Entry 3RGW (X-ray diffraction, 1.50 A resolution); this record covers chains L and S.

== Chain L ==
Name: Membrane-bound hydrogenase (NIFE) large subunit HOXG
From: Ralstonia eutropha
Notes: EC 1.12.99.6
UniProt: P31891 (MBHL_CUPNH); numbering as in UniProt (aligned over 1-603)
Amino-acid sequence (603 residues; row label = number of the first residue in the row):
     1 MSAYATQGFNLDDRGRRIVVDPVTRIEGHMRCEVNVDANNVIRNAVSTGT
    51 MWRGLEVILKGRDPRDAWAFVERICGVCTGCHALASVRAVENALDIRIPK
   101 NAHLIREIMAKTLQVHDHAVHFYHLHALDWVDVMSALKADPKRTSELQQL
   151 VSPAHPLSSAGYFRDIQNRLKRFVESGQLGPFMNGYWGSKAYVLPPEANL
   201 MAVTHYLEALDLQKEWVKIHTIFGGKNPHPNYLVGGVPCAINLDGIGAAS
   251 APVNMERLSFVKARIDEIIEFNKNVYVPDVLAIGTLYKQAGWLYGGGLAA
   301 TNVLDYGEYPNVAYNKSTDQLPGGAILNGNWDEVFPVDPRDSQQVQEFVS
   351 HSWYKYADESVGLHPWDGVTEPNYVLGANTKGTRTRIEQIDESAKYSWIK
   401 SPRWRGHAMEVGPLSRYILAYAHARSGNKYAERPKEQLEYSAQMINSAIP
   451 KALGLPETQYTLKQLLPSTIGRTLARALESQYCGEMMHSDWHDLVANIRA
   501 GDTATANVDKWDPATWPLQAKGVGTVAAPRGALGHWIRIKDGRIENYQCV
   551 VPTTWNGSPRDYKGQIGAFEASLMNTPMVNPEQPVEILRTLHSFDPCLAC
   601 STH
Unresolved in the structure: 1
Swiss-Prot annotation at these positions:
  - binding site (Ni(2+)): C75, C78, C597, C600
Metal / ion sites: Mg2+: E56, C549; ni-fe reduced active center Ni: C75, C78, C597, C600
Ligand contacts: ni-fe reduced active center (NFU; formyl[bis(hydrocyanato-1kappaC)]ironnickel(Fe-Ni)): C75, C78, C81, H82, A528, P529, R530, L533, V551, P552, T553, C597, C600
Reported in the primary citation:
  - ni-fe reduced active center coordination: C75, C78, C597, C600
  - contacts within the chain: R88-E107 (salt bridge), R88-E308
  - conformationally variable residues (side-chain flip): E308

== Chain S ==
Name: Membrane-bound hydrogenase (NIFE) small subunit HOXK
From: Ralstonia eutropha
Notes: EC 1.12.99.6
UniProt: P31892 (MBHS_CUPNH); residues 1-317 here correspond to UniProt positions 44-360 (UniProt number = residue number + 43)
Amino-acid sequence (339 residues; each row starts with the number of its first residue):
     1 METKPRTPVLWLHGLECTCCSESFIRSAHPLAKDVVLSMISLDYDDTLMA
    51 AAGHQAEAILEEIMTKYKGNYILAVEGNPPLNQDGMSCIIGGRPFIEQLK
   101 YVAKDAKAIISWGSCASWGCVQAAKPNPTQATPVHKVITDKPIIKVPGCP
   151 PIAEVMTGVITYMLTFDRIPELDRQGRPKMFYSQRIHDKCYRRPHFDAGQ
   201 FVEEWDDESARKGFCLYKMGCKGPTTYNACSTTRWNEGTSFPIQSGHGCI
   251 GCSEDGFWDKGSFYDRLTGISQFGVEANADKIGGTASVVVGAAVTAHAAA
   301 SAIKRASKKNETSGSEHRSAWSHPQFEKRSAWSHPQFEK
Unresolved in the structure: 1-4, 275-339
Differences from the reference sequence: linker (318-320); expression tag (321-339)
Swiss-Prot annotation at these positions:
  - binding site ([4Fe-4S] cluster): C17, C20, C115, C149, H187, C190, C215, C221
  - binding site ([3Fe-4S] cluster): C230, C249, C252
Metal / ion sites: fe4-s3 cluster Fe: C17, C19, C20, C115, C120, C149; 4Fe-4S cluster Fe: H187, C190, C215, C221; 3Fe-4S cluster Fe: C230, C249, C252
Ligand contacts:
  - 3Fe-4S cluster (F3S): I186, T226, N228, C230, W235, F241, P242, C249, I250, G251, C252, S253
  - fe4-s3 cluster (F4S): E16, C17, T18, C19, C20, E76, G113, S114, C115, C120, G148, C149, P150
  - 4Fe-4S cluster (SF4): I186, H187, C190, R192, R193, F196, C215, L216, Y217, C221, G223, P224, I243
Reported in the primary citation:
  - fe4-s3 cluster coordination: C17, C19, C20, C115, C120, C149
  - 3Fe-4S cluster coordination: C230, C249, C252
  - 4Fe-4S cluster coordination: H187, C190, C215, C221

== Interface between chain L and chain S ==
Pairs across the interface (196):
  V19(L) - H54(S)  hydrogen bond (backbone-side chain)
  D21(L) - G53(S)
  D21(L) - I90(S)
  D21(L) - G91(S)  hydrogen bond (side chain-backbone)
  D21(L) - G92(S)  hydrogen bond (side chain-backbone)
  P22(L) - A52(S)
  P22(L) - G53(S)  hydrogen bond (backbone-backbone)
  T24(L) - D46(S)
  T24(L) - M49(S)
  T24(L) - A51(S)  hydrogen bond (side chain-backbone)
  T24(L) - A52(S)
  R25(L) - D46(S)  hydrogen bond (backbone-backbone)
  R25(L) - T47(S)
  R25(L) - L48(S)
  R25(L) - M49(S)  hydrogen bond (side chain-backbone)
  R25(L) - A50(S)  hydrogen bond (side chain-backbone)
  E27(L) - C17(S)
  E27(L) - T18(S)  hydrogen bond
  G28(L) - E16(S)
  H29(L) - H13(S)  hydrogen bond (side chain-backbone)
  H29(L) - G14(S)  hydrogen bond (side chain-backbone)
  H29(L) - C88(S)
  H29(L) - I90(S)
  R31(L) - G92(S)
  T50(L) - S87(S)
  T50(L) - C88(S)
  T50(L) - I89(S)  hydrogen bond (backbone-backbone)
  M51(L) - L15(S)  hydrophobic
  M51(L) - E16(S)
  M51(L) - S87(S)
  W52(L) - L15(S)
  W52(L) - S87(S)  hydrogen bond (backbone-backbone)
  W52(L) - P128(S)  hydrophobic
  W52(L) - T129(S)
  R53(L) - L15(S)
  R53(L) - E16(S)  hydrogen bond (side chain-backbone)
  R53(L) - C17(S)
  R53(L) - Q122(S)
  R53(L) - P128(S)
  R53(L) - T129(S)
  L55(L) - V121(S)  hydrophobic
  V57(L) - P126(S)  hydrophobic
  I58(L) - V121(S)
  I58(L) - Q122(S)
  I58(L) - A124(S)
  I58(L) - K125(S)
  I58(L) - P126(S)
  I58(L) - P128(S)
  R62(L) - A124(S)
  R62(L) - K125(S)  hydrogen bond (side chain-backbone)
  R62(L) - W258(S)  hydrogen bond (side chain-backbone)
  R62(L) - D259(S)  salt bridge
  R65(L) - Y264(S)
  D66(L) - S262(S)  hydrogen bond
  D66(L) - F263(S)  hydrogen bond (side chain-backbone)
  D66(L) - Y264(S)
  W68(L) - H247(S)
  W68(L) - Y264(S)  hydrogen bond
  A69(L) - W258(S)
  A69(L) - F263(S)  hydrophobic
  F70(L) - V121(S)  hydrophobic
  F70(L) - W258(S)  hydrophobic
  F70(L) - F263(S)  hydrophobic
  R73(L) - C17(S)
  R73(L) - V121(S)
  R73(L) - C149(S)  hydrogen bond (side chain-backbone)
  R73(L) - W258(S)
  I74(L) - C17(S)
  C75(L) - C17(S)
  G76(L) - C17(S)  hydrogen bond (backbone-backbone)
  G76(L) - C19(S)
  G76(L) - E22(S)
  V77(L) - E22(S)
  H116(L) - E22(S)
  H116(L) - R26(S)  hydrogen bond
  L125(L) - T47(S)
  R169(L) - K33(S)
  R169(L) - D34(S)  salt bridge
  R169(L) - L37(S)
  R169(L) - S38(S)  hydrogen bond
  F173(L) - R6(S)
  F173(L) - V36(S)
  F173(L) - L37(S)  hydrophobic
  S176(L) - R6(S)  hydrogen bond
  Q178(L) - P5(S)
  Q178(L) - R6(S)  hydrogen bond (side chain-backbone)
  Q178(L) - S41(S)
  Q178(L) - Y67(S)
  G180(L) - L42(S)
  G180(L) - D43(S)
  P181(L) - L42(S)
  P181(L) - M49(S)
  P181(L) - A50(S)  hydrogen bond (backbone-backbone)
  M183(L) - A51(S)
  M183(L) - I59(S)
  M183(L) - E62(S)
  M183(L) - I63(S)  hydrophobic
  N184(L) - A51(S)
  N184(L) - Q55(S)  hydrogen bond (side chain-backbone)
  N184(L) - I59(S)
  Y186(L) - A50(S)
  Y186(L) - A51(S)
  Y186(L) - A52(S)  hydrogen bond (side chain-backbone)
  Y186(L) - Q55(S)  hydrogen bond
  W187(L) - A50(S)  hydrophobic
  L210(L) - K33(S)
  D211(L) - L31(S)
  D211(L) - K33(S)  salt bridge
  Q213(L) - I25(S)  hydrogen bond (side chain-backbone)
  Q213(L) - R26(S)  hydrogen bond
  K214(L) - R26(S)
  K214(L) - S27(S)
  K214(L) - A28(S)
  K214(L) - L31(S)
  V217(L) - R26(S)
  V217(L) - N236(S)
  K218(L) - N236(S)
  K218(L) - E237(S)  salt bridge
  K218(L) - T239(S)
  T221(L) - W235(S)
  T221(L) - N236(S)  hydrogen bond
  T221(L) - T239(S)
  T221(L) - S240(S)
  T221(L) - S245(S)  hydrogen bond (backbone-side chain)
  I222(L) - T239(S)
  I222(L) - S245(S)  hydrogen bond (backbone-side chain)
  G225(L) - W235(S)
  G225(L) - S240(S)
  G225(L) - F241(S)  hydrogen bond (backbone-backbone)
  G225(L) - P242(S)
  G225(L) - S245(S)  hydrogen bond (backbone-side chain)
  K226(L) - C149(S)  hydrogen bond (side chain-backbone)
  K226(L) - W235(S)
  K226(L) - N236(S)
  K226(L) - P242(S)
  K226(L) - C252(S)
  N227(L) - R26(S)  hydrogen bond
  N227(L) - W235(S)
  N227(L) - N236(S)
  P228(L) - C19(S)
  P228(L) - E22(S)
  P228(L) - S23(S)
  P228(L) - P150(S)
  H229(L) - C17(S)  hydrogen bond
  H229(L) - C19(S)
  H229(L) - C149(S)
  N231(L) - P242(S)
  N231(L) - H247(S)
  Y232(L) - H247(S)
  Y232(L) - Y264(S)
  L233(L) - W205(S)
  P238(L) - S245(S)
  P238(L) - G246(S)
  P238(L) - H247(S)
  C239(L) - S245(S)  hydrogen bond (backbone-backbone)
  A240(L) - A210(S)
  I241(L) - R211(S)
  N242(L) - R211(S)  hydrogen bond (side chain-backbone)
  S250(L) - K212(S)  hydrogen bond (side chain-backbone)
  S250(L) - G213(S)
  A251(L) - R211(S)
  P252(L) - R192(S)
  P252(L) - Q244(S)
  P252(L) - S245(S)
  P252(L) - G246(S)
  R257(L) - T239(S)  hydrogen bond (side chain-backbone)
  Y374(L) - Q83(S)
  Y374(L) - M86(S)
  R384(L) - D84(S)  salt bridge
  R384(L) - M86(S)
  T385(L) - D84(S)
  T385(L) - M86(S)
  T385(L) - G92(S)
  T385(L) - R93(S)
  T385(L) - P94(S)
  R386(L) - G92(S)
  R386(L) - R93(S)
  I387(L) - M86(S)  hydrophobic
  I387(L) - G92(S)  hydrogen bond (backbone-backbone)
  W398(L) - Q83(S)
  W398(L) - M86(S)  hydrogen bond (side chain-backbone)
  W398(L) - S87(S)
  T503(L) - R211(S)  hydrogen bond
  A504(L) - D206(S)
  A504(L) - R211(S)
  T505(L) - D206(S)  hydrogen bond (backbone-side chain)
  A506(L) - W205(S)  hydrophobic
  A506(L) - D206(S)
  V508(L) - E204(S)
  V508(L) - W205(S)
  W511(L) - W205(S)
  W511(L) - Y264(S)  hydrophobic
  E582(L) - Q55(S)
  P584(L) - Q55(S)
  L588(L) - A52(S)  hydrophobic
  A599(L) - E16(S)
Other interface residues (no listed pair), chain L (94 interface residues in all): V20, I26, G54, H124, L128, F182, G185, L207, E215, F223, G224, F260, W353, P372
Other interface residues (no listed pair), chain S (88 interface residues in all): P8, Y44, A56, A58, I250

== Summary ==
94 residues of chain L and 88 residues of chain S are in contact; the contacts include 47 hydrogen bonds and 5
salt bridges. Polar contacts include R62(L)-D259(S), R169(L)-D34(S) and D211(L)-K33(S). From the paper: fe4-s3
cluster coordination by C17(S), C19(S) and C20(S) among others; ni-fe reduced active center coordination by
C75(L), C78(L) and C597(L) among others.
Chain L is Membrane-bound hydrogenase (NIFE) large subunit HOXG and chain S is Membrane-bound hydrogenase
(NIFE) small subunit HOXK, both from Ralstonia eutropha; the structure, Crystal structure at 1.5 A resolution
of an H2-reduced, O2-tolerant hydrogenase from Ralstonia eutropha unmasks a ..., was determined by X-ray
diffraction.
